8SMI - chain A; structure by X-ray diffraction, 3.50 A resolution.

== Chain A ==
Protein: Spike protein S1
Organism: Severe acute respiratory syndrome coronavirus 2
Notes: fragment: receptor binding domain
UniProtKB: P0DTC2 (SPIKE_SARS2); residue numbers follow UniProt; this construct covers 331-527
Amino-acid sequence (205 residues; row label = number of the first residue in the row):
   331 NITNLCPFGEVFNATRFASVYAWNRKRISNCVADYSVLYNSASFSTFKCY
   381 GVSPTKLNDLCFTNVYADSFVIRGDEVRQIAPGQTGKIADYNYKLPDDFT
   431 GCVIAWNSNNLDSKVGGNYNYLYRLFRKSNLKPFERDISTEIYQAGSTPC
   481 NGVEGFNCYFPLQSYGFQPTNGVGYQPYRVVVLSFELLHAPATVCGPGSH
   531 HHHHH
Not modelled in the structure: 331-332, 530-535
Differences from the reference sequence: expression tag (528-535)
Curated features (UniProtKB/Swiss-Prot):
  - region: R403 to D405 (Integrin-binding motif), N448 to F456 (Immunodominant HLA epitope recognized by the CD8+)
  - glycosylation (N-linked (GlcNAc...) asparagine): N331 (complex), N343 (complex)
  - natural variant: G339 (G339D: In strain: Omicron/BA.1, Omicron/BA.2 and 4 more; G339H: In strain: Omicron/BA.2.75, Omicron/XBB.1.5 and 1 more), R346 (R346K: In strain: Mu/B.1.621; R346T: In strain: Omicron/BQ.1.1, Omicron/XBB.1.5 and 1 more), L368 (L368I: In strain: Omicron/XBB.1.5, Omicron/EG.5.1), S371 (S371F: In strain: Omicron/BA.2, Omicron/BA.2.12.1 and 6 more; S371L: In strain: Omicron/BA.1), S373 (S373P: In strain: Omicron/BA.1, Omicron/BA.2 and 7 more), S375 (S375F: In strain: Omicron/BA.1, Omicron/BA.2 and 7 more), T376 (T376A: In strain: Omicron/BA.2, Omicron/BA.2.12.1 and 5 more), D405 (D405N: In strain: Omicron/BA.2, Omicron/BA.2.12.1 and 6 more), R408 (R408S: In strain: Omicron/BA.2, Omicron/BA.2.12.1 and 6 more), K417 (K417N: In strain: Beta/B.1.351, Omicron/BA.1 and 8 more; K417T: In strain: Gamma/P.1), N440 (N440K: In strain: Omicron/BA.1, Omicron/BA.2 and 7 more), K444 (K444T: In strain: Omicron/BQ.1.1), 16 further natural variant entries in UniProt
  - mutagenesis: N331 (N331Q: Reduced viral infectivity), N343 (N343Q: Reduced viral infectivity), L452 (L452R: Increased resistance to neutralizing antibodies. Decreases HLA binding to NF9 epitope. Increased binding affinity to human ACE2), Y453 (Y453F: Decreased HLA binding to NF9 epitope. Increased binding affinity to human ACE2), A475 (A475V: Increased resistance to neutralizing antibodies), V483 (V483A: Increased resistance to neutralizing antibodies), E484 (E484D: Increased replication in human TMEM106B overexpressing cells), F490 (F490L: Increased resistance to neutralizing antibodies and human covalescent sera neutralization), Q493 (Q493N: Reduced host ACE2-binding affinity in vitro; Q493Y: Reduced host ACE2-binding affinity in vitro), N501 (N501T: Reduced host ACE2-binding affinity in vitro; N501Y: Increased binding affinity to human ACE2), H519 (H519P: Increased resistance to human covalescent sera neutralization)
Disulfides: C336-C361, C379-C432, C391-C525
Covalent attachments: N-acetylglucosamine (NAG) linked to N343
From the paper describing this entry:
  - epitope / paratope residues: F486, Y489, Q493 to Q498

== Summary ==
Covalently linked N-acetylglucosamine: at N343. From UniProt: 11 mutagenesis sites. The paper reports
epitope/paratope residues F486, Y489 and Q493.
Chain A is Spike protein S1 (Severe acute respiratory syndrome coronavirus 2); the structure, Crystal
structure of antibody WRAIR-2123 in complex with SARS-CoV-2 receptor binding domain, was determined by X-ray
diffraction, deposited together with 8FAH, 8SGU and 7U8E.
